PDB entry 6QZI | X-ray diffraction, 1.90 A resolution | chain A

Chain A:
Name: Aquaporin-7
Source organism: Homo sapiens
UniProtKB: O14520 (AQP7_HUMAN); numbering as in UniProt (aligned over 33-279)
Chain sequence (247 residues; each row starts with the number of its first residue):
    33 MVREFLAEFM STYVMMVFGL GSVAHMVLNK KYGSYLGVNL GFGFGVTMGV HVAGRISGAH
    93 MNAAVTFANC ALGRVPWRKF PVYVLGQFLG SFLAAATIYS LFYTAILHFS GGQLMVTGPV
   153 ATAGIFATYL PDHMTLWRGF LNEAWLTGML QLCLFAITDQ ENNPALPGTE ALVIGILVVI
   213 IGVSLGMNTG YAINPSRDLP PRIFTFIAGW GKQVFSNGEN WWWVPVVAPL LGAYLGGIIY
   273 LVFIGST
UniProt features mapped onto this chain:
  - motif: Asn94 to Ala96 (NPA 1), Asn226 to Ser228 (NPA 2)
  - site: Phe74 (Selectivity filter), Tyr135 (Important for permeability to glycerol), Tyr223 (Selectivity filter), Arg229 (Selectivity filter)
  - natural variant: Gly264 (G264V: Loss of glycerol channel activity)
  - mutagenesis: Tyr67 (Y67A: No effect on glycerol channel activity. No effect on water channel activity), Phe74 (F74W: No effect on glycerol channel activity. No effect on water channel activity. Decreased glycerol channel activity; when associated with F-233), Tyr135 (Y135A: Strongly decreased glycerol channel activity. Mildly decreased water channel activity), His165 (H165A: Decreased glycerol channel activity. Mildly decreased water channel activity), Tyr223 (Y223F: No effect on glycerol channel activity. No effect on water channel activity. Decreased glycerol channel activity; when associated with W-74)
What the authors report for this chain:
  - contacts within the chain: Ala95-Ser228 (backbone contact)
  - binding site for glycerol: Phe74, His92, Asn94, Gly222, Tyr223, Ala224, Asn226, Arg229
  - specificity-determining residues: Tyr223

In short:
Curated annotation (UniProt) lists 5 mutagenesis sites. The paper reports a binding site for glycerol at
Phe74, His92 and Asn94 among others; the specificity determinant Tyr223.
Chain A is Aquaporin-7 (Homo sapiens); the structure, Crystal structure of human Aquaporin 7 at 1.9 A
resolution, was determined by X-ray diffraction together with 6QZJ from the same study.
